PDB entry 6DW1 | electron microscopy, 3.10 A resolution | chains A and E of the 5 polymer chains in the assembly

# Chain A
Protein: Gamma-aminobutyric acid receptor subunit alpha-1
From: Rattus norvegicus
UniProt: P62813 (GBRA1_RAT); the construct has insertions or renumbered stretches relative to UniProt, so the offset changes along the chain: -26 to 313 = UniProt 1-340; 315-361 = UniProt 409-455
Sequence (402 residues; each row starts with the number of its first residue; numbers below 1 keep their minus sign (Met-26 is residue -26)):
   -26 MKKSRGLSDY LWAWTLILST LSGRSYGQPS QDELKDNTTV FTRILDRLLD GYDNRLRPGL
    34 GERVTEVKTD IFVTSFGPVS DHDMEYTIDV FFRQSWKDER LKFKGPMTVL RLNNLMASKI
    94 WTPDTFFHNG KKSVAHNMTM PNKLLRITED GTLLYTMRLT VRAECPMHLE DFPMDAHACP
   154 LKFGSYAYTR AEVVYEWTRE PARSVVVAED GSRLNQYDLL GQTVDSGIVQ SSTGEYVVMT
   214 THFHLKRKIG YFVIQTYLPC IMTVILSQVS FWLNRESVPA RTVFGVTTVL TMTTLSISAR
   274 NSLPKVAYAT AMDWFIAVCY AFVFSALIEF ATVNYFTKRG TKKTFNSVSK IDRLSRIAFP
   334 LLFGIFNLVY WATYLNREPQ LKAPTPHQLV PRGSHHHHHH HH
Not modelled in the structure: -26 to 11, 222-375
Differences from the reference sequence: linker (314); expression tag (362-375)
Disulfides: Cys138-Cys152
Glycans and other covalent adducts: glycan linked to Asn110
Residues lining bound ligands:
  - gamma-amino-butanoic acid (ABU), molecule 1: Phe64, Arg66, Leu117, Thr129
  - gamma-amino-butanoic acid (ABU), molecule 2: Phe99, Tyr159, Ser204, Thr206, Tyr209
UniProt features mapped onto this chain:
  - binding site (4-aminobutanoate): Arg66, Thr129
  - glycosylation (N-linked (GlcNAc...) asparagine): Asn10, Asn110
Reported in the primary citation:
  - binding site for gamma-amino-butanoic acid: Arg66, Thr129, Tyr159, Thr206, Tyr209
  - binding site for gamma-amino-butanoic acid: Phe99 (proposed by the authors, not directly observed)
  - post-translational modification sites: Asn110

# Chain E
Protein: Gamma-aminobutyric acid receptor subunit beta-1
From: Rattus norvegicus
UniProt: P15431 (GBRB1_RAT); the construct has insertions or renumbered stretches relative to UniProt, so the offset changes along the chain: -24 to 308 = UniProt 1-333; 311-345 = UniProt 440-474
Sequence (384 residues; row label = number of the first residue in the row; numbers below 1 keep their minus sign (Met-24 is residue -24)):
   -24 MWTVQNRESL GLLSFPVMVA MVCCAHSSNE PSNMSYVKET VDRLLKGYDI RLRPDFGGPP
    36 VDVGMRIDVA SIDMVSEVNM DYTLTMYFQQ SWKDKRLSYS GIPLNLTLDN RVADQLWVPD
    96 TYFLNDKKSF VHGVTVKNRM IRLHPDGTVL YGLRITTTAA CMMDLRRYPL DEQNCTLEIE
   156 SYGYTTDDIE FYWNGGEGAV TGVNKIELPQ FSIVDYKMVS KKVEFTTGAY PRLSLSFRLK
   216 RNIGYFILQT YMPSTLITIL SWVSFWINYD ASAARVALGI TTVLTMTTIS THLRETLPKI
   276 PYVKAIDIYL MGCFVFVFLA LLEYAFVNYI FFGGTIPDLT DVNSIDKWSR MFFPITFSLF
   336 NVVYWLYYVH LVPRGSHHHH HHHH
Not modelled in the structure: -24 to 9, 218-359
Differences from the reference sequence: linker (309-310); expression tag (346-359)
Disulfides: Cys136-Cys150
Glycans and other covalent adducts: N-acetylglucosamine (NAG) linked to Asn80; glycan linked to Asn149
Residues lining bound ligands: gamma-amino-butanoic acid (ABU): Tyr97, Glu155, Ser156, Tyr157, Phe200, Thr202, Tyr205
UniProt features mapped onto this chain:
  - binding site (histamine): Tyr97, Ser156, Tyr157, Thr202
  - binding site (4-aminobutanoate): Tyr157, Thr202
  - glycosylation (N-linked (GlcNAc...) asparagine): Asn8, Asn80, Asn149
Reported in the primary citation:
  - binding site for gamma-amino-butanoic acid: Tyr97, Glu155, Tyr157, Thr202, Tyr205
  - contacts within the chain: Tyr97-Glu155

# Chain A / chain E interface
Pairs across the interface (54; chain A residue first):
  Phe14(A) - Phe31(E)  hydrophobic
  Thr15(A) - Asp24(E)  hydrogen bond
  Thr15(A) - Leu27(E)
  Asp19(A) - Arg26(E)  salt bridge
  Leu22(A) - Arg26(E)
  Phe45(A) - Phe200(E)  hydrophobic
  Thr47(A) - Leu99(E)
  Phe64(A) - Tyr97(E)
  Phe64(A) - Tyr157(E)  hydrophobic
  Arg66(A) - Thr202(E)  hydrogen bond
  Met80(A) - Gly32(E)
  Leu83(A) - Phe31(E)  hydrophobic
  Arg84(A) - Phe31(E)
  Arg84(A) - Thr160(E)
  Arg84(A) - Asp163(E)
  Leu85(A) - Arg26(E)
  Asn86(A) - Ile25(E)  hydrogen bond (side chain-backbone)
  Asn86(A) - Arg26(E)
  Asn86(A) - Trp92(E)  hydrogen bond
  Asn86(A) - Tyr159(E)  hydrogen bond
  Leu88(A) - Arg26(E)
  Met89(A) - Arg26(E)
  Lys92(A) - Arg26(E)
  His109(A) - Asp101(E)  salt bridge
  His109(A) - Lys102(E)
  Met111(A) - Thr96(E)
  Met111(A) - Tyr97(E)  hydrophobic
  Met111(A) - Phe98(E)  hydrophobic
  Met111(A) - Asp101(E)
  Met111(A) - Ser104(E)
  Thr112(A) - Pro94(E)
  Thr112(A) - Thr96(E)  hydrogen bond (side chain-backbone)
  Thr112(A) - Tyr126(E)
  Met113(A) - Val93(E)
  Asn115(A) - Tyr97(E)
  Asn115(A) - Tyr157(E)
  Lys116(A) - Tyr157(E)
  Leu117(A) - Tyr157(E)
  Leu117(A) - Gly158(E)
  Leu117(A) - Tyr205(E)
  Arg119(A) - Gly158(E)
  Arg119(A) - Thr160(E)  hydrogen bond
  Arg119(A) - Thr202(E)
  Arg119(A) - Tyr205(E)  hydrogen bond
  Leu127(A) - Thr202(E)
  Thr129(A) - Tyr157(E)  hydrogen bond
  Met130(A) - Tyr157(E)  hydrogen bond (backbone-side chain)
  Arg131(A) - Tyr97(E)
  Arg131(A) - Phe98(E)  hydrogen bond (side chain-backbone)
  Arg131(A) - Asp101(E)  salt bridge
  Arg131(A) - Tyr157(E)  hydrogen bond (backbone-side chain)
  Ser185(A) - Met137(E)
  Arg186(A) - Asn100(E)
  Arg186(A) - Ala135(E)
Also at the interface, not in a pair above, chain A (33 interface residues in all): Leu18, Asp62, Arg172
Also at the interface, not in a pair above, chain E (34 interface residues in all): Phe63, Asp95, Val106, Leu128, Ile130, Thr201
From the paper, about this interface:
  - residue pairs: Arg131(A)-Tyr97(E)

# Summary
The interface between chain A and chain E involves 33 residues on one side and 34 on the other; the contacts
include 12 hydrogen bonds and 3 salt bridges. Polar pairs include Asp19(A)-Arg26(E), His109(A)-Asp101(E) and
Arg131(A)-Asp101(E). The authors report a contact between Arg131(A) and Tyr97(E). The paper reports a binding
site for gamma-amino-butanoic acid at Arg66(A), Thr129(A) and Tyr97(E) among others; a modification site at
Asn110(A).
Chain A is Gamma-aminobutyric acid receptor subunit alpha-1 and chain E is Gamma-aminobutyric acid receptor
subunit beta-1, both from Rattus norvegicus; the structure, Cryo-EM structure of the benzodiazepine-sensitive
alpha1beta1gamma2S tri-heteromeric GABAA receptor in complex with GABA (ECD map), was determined by electron
microscopy (same publication as 6DW0).
